3JPY - chain A; structure by X-ray diffraction, 3.21 A resolution.

Chain A:
Name: Glutamate [NMDA] receptor subunit epsilon-2
From: Rattus norvegicus
Notes: fragment: Amino terminal domain
UniProtKB: Q00960 (NMDE2_RAT); residues 32-394 here = UniProt positions 32-394
Amino-acid sequence (363 residues; numbered 32 to 394; the number before each row is that of its first residue):
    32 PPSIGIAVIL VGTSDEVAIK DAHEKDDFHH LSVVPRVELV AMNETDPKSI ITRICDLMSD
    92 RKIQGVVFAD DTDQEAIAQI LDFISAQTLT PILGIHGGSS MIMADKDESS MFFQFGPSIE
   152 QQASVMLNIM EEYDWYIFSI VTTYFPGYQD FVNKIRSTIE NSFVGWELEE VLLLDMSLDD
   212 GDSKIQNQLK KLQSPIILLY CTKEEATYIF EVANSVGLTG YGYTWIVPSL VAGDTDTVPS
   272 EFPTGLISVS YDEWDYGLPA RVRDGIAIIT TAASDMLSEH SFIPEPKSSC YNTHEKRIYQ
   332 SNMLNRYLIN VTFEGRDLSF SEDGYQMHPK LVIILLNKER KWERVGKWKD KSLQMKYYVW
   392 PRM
Not modelled in the structure: 209-213
Construct notes: engineered mutation Asp348 (Asn in Q00960)
UniProt features mapped onto this chain:
  - binding site (Zn(2+)): His127, Glu284
  - glycosylation (N-linked (GlcNAc...) asparagine): Asn74, Asn341
  - mutagenesis: His60 (H60A: Normal zinc binding), His127 (H127A: Reduced zinc binding), Asp283 (D283A: Slightly reduced zinc binding), Glu284 (E284A: Reduced zinc binding), His311 (H311A: Normal zinc binding), His359 (H359A: Normal zinc binding)
Disulfides: Cys86-Cys321
Covalently attached groups: N-acetylglucosamine (NAG) linked to Asn74, Asn341
Ion coordination: Zn2+ site 1: His60, Glu345; Zn2+ site 2: His127, Glu284; Na+: Ser131, Phe146; Zn2+ site 3: Glu162, Glu163; Zn2+ site 4 near His311 (its only coordinating residue here); Zn2+ site 5: His359, Asp381
Reported in the primary citation:
  - post-translational modification sites: Asn74, Asn341
  - contacts within the chain: Asp101-Gly129 (hydrogen bond)
  - Zn2+ coordination: His60, His127, Glu284, His311, His359
  - conformationally variable residues (order/disorder transition): Asp102
  - mutagenesis - H60A, H311A, H359A: unchanged binding to Zn2+
  - mutagenesis - E284A: decreased binding to Zn2+
  - mutagenesis - P148G, P148S, E284A, Y356A: unchanged binding to ifenprodil
  - Na+ coordination: Ser131, Phe146
  - mutagenesis - R292A: decreased binding to zinc
  - mutagenesis - I133A, I133S, R292A: decreased binding to ifenprodil

Summary:
N-acetylglucosamine is covalently linked to Asn74 and Asn341. His60 and Glu345 coordinate Zn2+ site 1. From
UniProt: Zn2+-binding residues His127 and Glu284 and 6 mutagenesis sites. The paper reports that I133A, I133S
and R292A reduce binding to ifenprodil; Zn2+ coordination by His60, His127 and Glu284 among others; 10
substitutions were tested in all.
Chain A is Glutamate [NMDA] receptor subunit epsilon-2 (Rattus norvegicus); the structure, Crystal structure
of the zinc-bound amino terminal domain of the NMDA receptor subunit NR2B, was determined by X-ray diffraction
together with 3JPW from the same study.
